8ZTX - chain A; structure by X-ray diffraction, 1.70 A resolution.

Chain A:
Name: Membrane-associated tyrosine- and threonine-specific cdc2-inhibitory kinase
From: Homo sapiens
Notes: EC 2.7.11.1
UniProt: Q99640 (PMYT1_HUMAN); residue numbers follow UniProt; this construct covers 75-362
Sequence (288 residues; numbered 75 to 362; the number before each row is that of its first residue):
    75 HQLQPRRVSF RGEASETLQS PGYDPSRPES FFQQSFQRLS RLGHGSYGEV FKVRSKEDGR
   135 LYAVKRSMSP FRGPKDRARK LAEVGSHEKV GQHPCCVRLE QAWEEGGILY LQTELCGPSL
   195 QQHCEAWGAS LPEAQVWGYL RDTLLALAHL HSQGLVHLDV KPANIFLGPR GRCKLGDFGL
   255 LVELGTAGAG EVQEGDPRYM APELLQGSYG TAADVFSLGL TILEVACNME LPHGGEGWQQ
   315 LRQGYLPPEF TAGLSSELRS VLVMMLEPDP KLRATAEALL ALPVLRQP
Unresolved in the structure: 87-93, 202, 259-261, 362
Curated features (UniProtKB/Swiss-Prot):
  - active site: D233 (Proton acceptor)
  - binding site (ATP): L116 to V124, K139
  - binding site (Mg(2+)): N238, D251, G253
  - modified residue (Phosphoserine): S94, S120, S143, S160
  - mutagenesis: N238 (N238A: Loss of kinase activity), D251 (D251A: Loss of kinase activity)
Residues lining bound ligands: A1D83 (2-azanyl-3-(2,6-dimethyl-3-oxidanyl-phenyl)-5-pyridin-4-yl-benzamide): L116, G117, Y121, V124, A137, V138, K139, E157, H161, V171, L185, T187, E188, L189, C190, G191, F240, G250, D251, F252

Overview:
Chain A binds compound A1D83. From UniProt: active-site residue D233, 10 ATP-binding residues, 3 Mg2+-binding
residues and 2 mutagenesis sites.
Chain A is Membrane-associated tyrosine- and threonine-specific cdc2-inhibitory kinase (Homo sapiens); the
structure, Crystal Structure of Human Myt1 Kinase domain Bounded with compound 6b, was determined by X-ray
diffraction together with 8ZU2, 8ZUD and 8ZUL from the same study.
